Entry 8RMM (electron microscopy, 3.26 A resolution); this record covers chains J and K of the 21 polymer chains in the assembly.

== Chain J ==
Protein: Calcium homeostasis modulator protein 2
Organism: Homo sapiens
UniProt: Q9HA72 (CAHM2_HUMAN); numbering as in UniProt (aligned over 2-323)
Amino-acid sequence (331 residues; row label = number of the first residue in the row; numbering starts at 0):
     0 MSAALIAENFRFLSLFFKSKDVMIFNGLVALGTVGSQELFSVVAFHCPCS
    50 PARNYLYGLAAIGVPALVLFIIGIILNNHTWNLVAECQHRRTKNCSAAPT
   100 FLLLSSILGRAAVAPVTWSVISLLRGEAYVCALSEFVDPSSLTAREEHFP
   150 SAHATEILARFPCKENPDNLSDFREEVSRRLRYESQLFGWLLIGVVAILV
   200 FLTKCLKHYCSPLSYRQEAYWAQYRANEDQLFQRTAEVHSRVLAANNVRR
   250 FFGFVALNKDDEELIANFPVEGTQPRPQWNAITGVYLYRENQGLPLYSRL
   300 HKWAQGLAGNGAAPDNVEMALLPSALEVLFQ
Unresolved in the structure: 0-43, 90-97, 136-151, 163-168, 304-330
Construct notes: initiating methionine (0); expression tag (1, 324-330)
Curated features (UniProtKB/Swiss-Prot):
  - region: Leu14 to Phe39 (Central pore), Glu145 to His152 (Hemichannel docking), Tyr214 to Phe251 (Intersubunit interaction)
  - site: Asn168 (Not N-glycosylated)
  - mutagenesis: Arg10 (R10A: Markedly reduces the inhibition by ruthenium red at negative membrane potentials. Does not affect Ca(2+)-dependent inactivation of the channel), Glu37 (E37R: Reduces the inhibition by ruthenium red), Ala143 to Glu146 (Prevents gap junction formation), His238 (H238A: Decreases intrasubunit interactions), Phe251 (F251A: Decreases intrasubunit interactions)
Cystine bridges: Cys48-Cys162

== Chain K ==
Protein: Calcium homeostasis modulator protein 4
Organism: Homo sapiens
UniProt: Q5JW98 (CAHM4_HUMAN); numbering as in UniProt (aligned over 2-314)
Amino-acid sequence (322 residues; numbered 0 to 321; the number before each row is that of its first residue; numbering starts at 0):
     0 MSCPTLNNIVSSLQRNGIFINSLIAALTIGGQQLFSSSTFSCPCQVGKNF
    50 YYGSAFLVIPALILLVAGFALRSQMWTITGEYCCSCAPPYRRISPLECKL
   100 ACLRFFSITGRAVIAPLTWLAVTLLTGTYYECAASEFASVDHYPMFDNVS
   150 ASKREEILAGFPCCRSAPSDVILVRDEIALLHRYQSQMLGWILITLATIA
   200 ALVSCCVAKCCSPLTSLQHCYWTSHLQNERELFEQAAEQHSRLLMMHRIK
   250 KLFGFIPGSEDVKHIRIPSCQDWKDISVPTLLCMGDDLQGHYSFLGNRVD
   300 EDNEEDRSRGIELKPALEVLFQ
Unresolved in the structure: 0-4, 83-93, 256-321
Construct notes: initiating methionine (0); expression tag (1, 315-321)
Cystine bridges: Cys41-Cys131, Cys43-Cys162

== Interface between chain J and chain K ==
Pairs across the interface - 42 pairs, chain J then chain K:
  Leu123(J) with Thr38(K)
  Arg178(J) with Cys43(K)
  Arg181(J) with Ser40(K), hydrogen bond
  Tyr182(J) with Gln44(K)
  Gln185(J) with Thr38(K)
  Trp189(J) with Phe55(K), hydrophobic
  Ala196(J) with Ile62(K), hydrophobic; Val65(K)
  Phe200(J) with Val65(K), hydrophobic; Phe68(K), hydrophobic; Ala69(K), hydrophobic
  Lys203(J) with Trp75(K)
  Cys204(J) with Trp75(K), hydrophobic
  His207(J) with Trp75(K)
  Tyr208(J) with Cys82(K), hydrophobic
  Arg215(J) with Phe232(K)
  Tyr219(J) with Ala236(K); His239(K), hydrogen bond; Ser240(K)
  Gln222(J) with Ala236(K), hydrogen bond (side chain-backbone); Glu237(K); Ser240(K)
  Tyr223(J) with Ser240(K); Leu243(K), hydrophobic; Met244(K); Arg247(K), hydrogen bond
  Asn226(J) with Arg241(K)
  Glu227(J) with Met244(K)
  Leu230(J) with Met244(K), hydrophobic; Met245(K); Ile248(K), hydrophobic
  Thr234(J) with Ile248(K); Phe252(K); Phe254(K)
  His238(J) with Phe252(K)
  Phe267(J) with Phe252(K); Phe254(K), hydrophobic
  Gln273(J) with Phe252(K)
  Gln277(J) with Leu251(K)
  Leu299(J) with Arg247(K), hydrogen bond (backbone-side chain)
  His300(J) with Arg247(K), hydrogen bond
  Trp302(J) with Leu251(K), hydrophobic
Also at the interface, not in a pair above, chain J (33 interface residues in all): Arg179, Tyr214, Phe231, Arg233, Trp278, Ala303
Also at the interface, not in a pair above, chain K (32 interface residues in all): Phe34, Pro42, Tyr51, Met74, Thr76, Lys250, Gly253

== Overview ==
33 residues of chain J face 32 of chain K across their interface; the contacts include 6 hydrogen bonds. Polar
pairs include Arg181(J)-Ser40(K), Tyr219(J)-His239(K) and Gln222(J)-Ala236(K). From UniProt: 8 mutagenesis
sites on chain J.
Chain J is Calcium homeostasis modulator protein 2 and chain K is Calcium homeostasis modulator protein 4,
both from Homo sapiens; the structure, Structure of heteromeric CALHM2/4 channel in complex with synthetic
nanobodies SbC2 and SbC4, was determined by electron microscopy together with 8RMK, 8RML and 8RMN from the
same study.
